PDB entry 1L4A | X-ray diffraction, 2.95 A resolution | chains B and E of the 5 polymer chains in the assembly

# Chain B
Molecule: S-syntaxin
Source organism: Loligo pealei
UniProtKB: O46345 (O46345_LOLPE); residues 183-265 here = UniProt positions 183-265
Amino-acid sequence (88 residues; each row starts with the number of its first residue):
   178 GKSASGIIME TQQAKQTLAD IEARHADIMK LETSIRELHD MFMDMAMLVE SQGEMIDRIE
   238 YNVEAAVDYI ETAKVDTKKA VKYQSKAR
Unresolved in the structure: 260-265
Differences from the reference sequence: cloning artifact (178-182)

# Chain E
Molecule: Synaphin A
Source organism: Loligo pealei
UniProtKB: Q95PA1 (Q95PA1_LOLPE); residues 25-98 here = UniProt positions 25-98
Amino-acid sequence (79 residues; row label = number of the first residue in the row):
    20 GKSASGEKEG NENAEEEAAA IEEARREAEE RRKEKHRKME EEREEMRQTI RDKYGLKKKV
    80 KEEPEAEADL DEGRVGRKK
Unresolved in the structure: 20-48, 77-98
Differences from the reference sequence: cloning artifact (20-24)
Curated features (UniProtKB/Swiss-Prot):
  - region: Glu59 to Leu75 (Interaction with the SNARE complex)

# Chain B / chain E interface
Pairs across the interface (9):
  Asp217(B) - Tyr73(E)  hydrogen bond (backbone-side chain)
  Met218(B) - Tyr73(E)  hydrogen bond (backbone-side chain)
  Asp221(B) - Ile69(E)
  Asp221(B) - Lys72(E)  salt bridge
  Asp221(B) - Tyr73(E)  hydrogen bond
  Leu225(B) - Met65(E)  hydrophobic
  Ser228(B) - Arg62(E)
  Gln229(B) - Arg62(E)
  Met232(B) - Arg62(E)
Also at the interface, not in a pair above, chain B (8 interface residues in all): Glu214

# In short
Chain B and chain E form an interface of 8 and 5 residues respectively; the contacts include 3 hydrogen bonds
and 1 salt bridge. Polar pairs include Asp221(B)-Lys72(E), Asp217(B)-Tyr73(E) and Met218(B)-Tyr73(E).
Chain B is S-syntaxin and chain E is Synaphin A, both from Loligo pealei; the structure, X-ray structure of
the neuronal complexin/snare complex from the squid loligo pealei, was determined by X-ray diffraction.
